6BTM - chains B and C of the 6 polymer chains in the assembly; structure by electron microscopy, 3.40 A resolution.

# Chain B
Protein: Alternative Complex III subunit B
Organism: Flavobacterium johnsoniae UW101
Reference sequence: A5FJF2 (A5FJF2_FLAJ1); residues 2-950 here correspond to UniProt positions 70-1018 (UniProt number = residue number + 68)
Chain sequence (949 residues; numbered 2 to 950; the number before each row is that of its first residue):
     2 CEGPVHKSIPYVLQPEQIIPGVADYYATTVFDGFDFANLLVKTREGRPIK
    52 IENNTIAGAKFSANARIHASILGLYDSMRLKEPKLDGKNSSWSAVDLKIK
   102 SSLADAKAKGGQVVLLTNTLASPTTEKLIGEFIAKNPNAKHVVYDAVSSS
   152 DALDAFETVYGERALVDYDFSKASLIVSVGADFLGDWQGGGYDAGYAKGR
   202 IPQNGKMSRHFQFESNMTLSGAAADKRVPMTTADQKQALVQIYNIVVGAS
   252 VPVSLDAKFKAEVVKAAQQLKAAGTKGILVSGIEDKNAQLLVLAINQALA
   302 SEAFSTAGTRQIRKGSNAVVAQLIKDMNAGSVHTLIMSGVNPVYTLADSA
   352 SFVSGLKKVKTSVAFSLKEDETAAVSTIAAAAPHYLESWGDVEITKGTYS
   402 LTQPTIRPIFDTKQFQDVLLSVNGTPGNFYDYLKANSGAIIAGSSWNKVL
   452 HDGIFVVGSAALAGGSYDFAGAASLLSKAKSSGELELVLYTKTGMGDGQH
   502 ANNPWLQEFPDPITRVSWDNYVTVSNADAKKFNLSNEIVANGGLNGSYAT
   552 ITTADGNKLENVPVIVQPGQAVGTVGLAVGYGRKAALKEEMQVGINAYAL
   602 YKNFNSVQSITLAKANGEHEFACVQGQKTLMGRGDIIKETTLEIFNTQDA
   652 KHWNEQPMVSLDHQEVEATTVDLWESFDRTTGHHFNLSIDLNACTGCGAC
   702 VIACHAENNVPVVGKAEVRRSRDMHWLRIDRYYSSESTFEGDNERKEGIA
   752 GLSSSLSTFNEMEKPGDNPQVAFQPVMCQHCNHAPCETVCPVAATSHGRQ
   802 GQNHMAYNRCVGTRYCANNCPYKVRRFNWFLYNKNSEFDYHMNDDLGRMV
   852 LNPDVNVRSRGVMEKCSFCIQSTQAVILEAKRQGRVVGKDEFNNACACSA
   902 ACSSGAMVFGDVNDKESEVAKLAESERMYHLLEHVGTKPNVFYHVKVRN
Disulfides: Cys701-Cys903, Cys870-Cys897
Glycans and other covalent adducts: decanoic acid (DKA) linked to Cys2; (2S)-3-hydroxypropane-1,2-diyl ditetradecanoate (FAW) linked to Cys2
Ion coordination: 4Fe-4S cluster Fe: Cys779, Cys782, Cys787, Cys821; 3Fe-4S cluster Fe: Cys791, Cys811, Cys817
Small-molecule neighbours:
  - 3Fe-4S cluster (F3S): Cys791, Pro792, Val793, Ala795, Thr796, Met806, Arg810, Cys811, Val812, Gly813, Thr814, Arg815, Tyr816, Cys817, Met864
  - heme c (HEC): Ala794, Asn809, Arg810
  - 4Fe-4S cluster (SF4): Cys779, Gln780, His781, Cys782, Ala785, Pro786, Cys787, Asn804, Cys821, Pro822, Tyr823, Val825, Arg826, Lys866

# Chain C
Protein: Alternative Complex III subunit C
Organism: Flavobacterium johnsoniae UW101
Reference sequence: A5FJF3 (A5FJF3_FLAJ1); numbering as in UniProt (aligned over 1-466)
Chain sequence (466 residues; each row starts with the number of its first residue):
     1 MSSHYEAPIRKPLVIGDKSYHDVTVDVAAPVEGPANKQWWIVFTIALVAF
    51 LWGLGCIIYTVSTGIGTWGLNKTVGWAWDITNFVWWVGIGHAGTLISAVL
   101 LLFRQRWRMAINRSAEAMTIFSVVQAGLFPIIHMGRPWLAYWVLPIPNQF
   151 GSLWVNFNSPLLWDVFAISTYLSVSLVFWWTGLLPDFAMLRDRAITPFNK
   201 RVYSILSFGWSGRAKDWQRFEEVSLVLAGLATPLVLSVHTIVSMDFATSV
   251 IPGWHTTIFPPYFVAGAVFSGFAMVNTLLIVMRKVSNLEAYITLQHIELM
   301 NIIIMITGSIVGVAYITELFVAWYSGVEYEQYAFLNRATGPYWWAYWSMM
   351 TCNVFSPQFMWFKKLRTSIMFSFIISIVVNIGMWFERFVIIVTSLHRDYL
   401 PSSWTMFSPTFVDIGIFIGTIGFFFVLFLLYSRTFPVIAQAEVKTILKGT
   451 GDNYIRERANKDSHHE
Disordered / not traced: 1-3, 461-466
Small-molecule neighbours: heme c (HEC): Trp142, Phe150, Leu153

# Chain B / chain C interface
Contacting residue pairs - 93 pairs, chain B then chain C:
  Val540(B) with Met406(C)
  Ala541(B) with Met406(C); Phe407(C); Ser408(C)
  Gly543(B) with Met406(C)
  Gln628(B) with Pro401(C); Trp404(C)
  Met632(B) with Trp404(C), hydrophobic
  Arg634(B) with Tyr329(C); Asp398(C), hydrogen bond (side chain-backbone); Tyr399(C); Leu400(C); Pro401(C); Trp404(C)
  Asp636(B) with Tyr329(C), hydrogen bond
  Ile637(B) with Leu400(C), hydrophobic; Pro401(C)
  Arg721(B) with Asn71(C), hydrogen bond (backbone-side chain)
  Ser722(B) with Asn71(C), hydrogen bond; Lys72(C)
  Arg723(B) with Gly66(C), hydrogen bond (side chain-backbone); Trp68(C), hydrogen bond (side chain-backbone); Leu70(C), hydrogen bond (side chain-backbone)
  Asp724(B) with Lys72(C), salt bridge
  Arg729(B) with Ser402(C); Ser403(C), hydrogen bond
  Asp731(B) with Ser402(C)
  Tyr733(B) with Ser402(C), hydrogen bond
  Lys747(B) with Glu328(C), salt bridge
  Leu757(B) with Thr339(C)
  Phe760(B) with Tyr332(C), hydrophobic
  Thr789(B) with Asn158(C); Ser159(C)
  Val790(B) with Ser159(C), hydrogen bond (backbone-side chain); Pro160(C); Leu161(C)
  Cys791(B) with Asn156(C), hydrogen bond (backbone-side chain)
  Pro792(B) with Leu161(C)
  Ala794(B) with Asn156(C)
  Tyr808(B) with Arg136(C)
  Asn809(B) with Arg136(C), hydrogen bond (backbone-side chain); Trp142(C)
  Arg810(B) with Trp142(C), hydrogen bond (side chain-backbone); Leu153(C); Trp154(C), hydrogen bond (side chain-backbone); Val155(C)
  Cys811(B) with Arg136(C), hydrogen bond (backbone-side chain)
  Val812(B) with Met134(C), hydrophobic; Arg136(C); Leu139(C), hydrophobic; Trp142(C), hydrophobic
  Gly813(B) with His133(C); Met134(C); Gly135(C), hydrogen bond (backbone-backbone); Arg136(C)
  Thr814(B) with His133(C); Met134(C)
  Arg815(B) with Ile65(C); Leu70(C); Gly75(C), hydrogen bond (side chain-backbone); Trp76(C); Asp79(C), salt bridge; His133(C), hydrogen bond (side chain-backbone)
  Tyr816(B) with Trp76(C), hydrophobic; Leu161(C), hydrophobic; Asp245(C), hydrogen bond (side chain-backbone)
  Asn819(B) with Thr73(C); Gly75(C); Trp76(C); Ile251(C)
  Asn820(B) with Ser249(C), hydrogen bond; Val250(C), hydrogen bond (side chain-backbone)
  Pro822(B) with Tyr399(C)
  Tyr823(B) with Leu400(C)
  Lys824(B) with Thr73(C); Asp398(C), salt bridge
  Arg827(B) with Lys72(C)
  Trp830(B) with Gly64(C); Ile65(C), hydrophobic; Gly66(C); Leu70(C), hydrophobic; Asn71(C)
  Phe831(B) with Gly66(C); Thr67(C)
  Arg861(B) with Val61(C), hydrogen bond (side chain-backbone); Gly64(C); Arg136(C); Trp138(C)
  Val863(B) with Arg136(C)
  Leu933(B) with Tyr399(C), hydrophobic
  His935(B) with Tyr329(C); Tyr399(C)
  Val936(B) with Tyr399(C)
Interface residues without a listed pair, chain B (57 interface residues in all): Ile539, Asn542, Gln626, Thr630, Leu631, Glu748, Ser756, Pro786, Val793, Arg826, Phe828, Gly862
Interface residues without a listed pair, chain C (53 interface residues in all): Ser62, Thr63, Gly69, Leu162, Leu335, Leu395, Thr405

# Overview
57 residues of chain B face 53 of chain C across their interface, with 22 hydrogen bonds and 4 salt bridges.
Polar pairs include Asp724(B)-Lys72(C), Lys747(B)-Glu328(C) and Arg815(B)-Asp79(C). Heme c is bound between
chain B and chain C.
Chain B is Alternative Complex III subunit B and chain C is Alternative Complex III subunit C, both from
Flavobacterium johnsoniae UW101; the structure, Structure of Alternative Complex III from Flavobacterium
johnsoniae (Wild Type), was determined by electron microscopy.
